6UKJ - chains H and L of the 3 polymer chains in the assembly; structure by electron microscopy, 3.30 A resolution.

# Chain H
Name: Fab Heavy Chain
Organism: Homo sapiens
Notes: antibody fragment or engineered binder
Sequence (241 residues; row label = number of the first residue in the row):
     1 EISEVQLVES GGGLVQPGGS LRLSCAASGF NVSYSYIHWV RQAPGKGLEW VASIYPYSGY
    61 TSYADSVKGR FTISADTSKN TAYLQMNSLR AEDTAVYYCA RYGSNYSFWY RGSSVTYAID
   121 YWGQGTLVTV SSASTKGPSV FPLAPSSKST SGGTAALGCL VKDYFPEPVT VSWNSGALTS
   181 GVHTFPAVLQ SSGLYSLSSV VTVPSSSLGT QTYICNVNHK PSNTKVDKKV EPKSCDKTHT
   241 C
Unresolved in the structure: 1-2, 130-241
Cystine bridges: Cys25-Cys99

# Chain L
Name: Fab Light Chain
Organism: Homo sapiens
Notes: antibody fragment or engineered binder
Sequence (215 residues; each row starts with the number of its first residue):
     1 SDIQMTQSPS SLSASVGDRV TITCRASQSV SSAVAWYQQK PGKAPKLLIY SASSLYSGVP
    61 SRFSGSRSGT DFTLTISSLQ PEDFATYYCQ QSSTWPITFG QGTKVEIKRT VAAPSVFIFP
   121 PSDSQLKSGT ASVVCLLNNF YPREAKVQWK VDNALQSGNS QESVTEQDSK DSTYSLSSTL
   181 TLSKADYEKH KVYACEVTHQ GLSSPVTKSF NRGEC
Unresolved in the structure: 1, 107-215
Cystine bridges: Cys24-Cys89

# Chain H / chain L interface
Pairs across the interface (26; chain H residue first):
  Tyr36(H) - Trp95(L)
  Gln42(H) - Gln39(L)  hydrogen bond
  Gly47(H) - Tyr88(L)
  Leu48(H) - Pro45(L)  hydrophobic
  Leu48(H) - Tyr88(L)  hydrophobic
  Leu48(H) - Phe99(L)
  Trp50(H) - Trp95(L)
  Trp50(H) - Ile97(L)
  Ser53(H) - Trp95(L)
  Tyr60(H) - Trp95(L)  hydrogen bond
  Ser62(H) - Trp95(L)
  Tyr98(H) - Gln39(L)
  Tyr98(H) - Lys43(L)
  Tyr102(H) - Gln90(L)
  Tyr102(H) - Ile97(L)
  Thr116(H) - Ser51(L)
  Ala118(H) - Leu47(L)  hydrophobic
  Ala118(H) - Tyr50(L)  hydrophobic
  Ile119(H) - Tyr37(L)  hydrogen bond (backbone-side chain)
  Ile119(H) - Leu47(L)
  Ile119(H) - Phe99(L)  hydrophobic
  Asp120(H) - Tyr56(L)  hydrogen bond
  Tyr121(H) - Tyr56(L)
  Trp122(H) - Ala44(L)  hydrophobic
  Trp122(H) - Pro45(L)  hydrogen bond (side chain-backbone)
  Gly123(H) - Ala44(L)
Interface residues without a listed pair, chain H (20 interface residues in all): Val40, Lys46, Tyr117
Interface residues without a listed pair, chain L (17 interface residues in all): Ala35, Ser92, Pro96

# Overview
Chain H and chain L form an interface of 20 and 17 residues respectively, with 5 hydrogen bonds. Among the
polar pairs are Gln42(H)-Gln39(L), Tyr60(H)-Trp95(L) and Ile119(H)-Tyr37(L).
Here chain H is Fab Heavy Chain and chain L is Fab Light Chain, both from Homo sapiens. Entry 6UKJ
(Single-Particle Cryo-EM Structure of Plasmodium falciparum Chloroquine Resistance Transporter (PfCRT) 7G8
Isoform) was determined by electron microscopy.
